PDB entry 7UOE | electron microscopy, 2.67 A resolution | chains B and C of the 6 polymer chains in the assembly

Chain B:
Molecule: Non-structural protein 8
Organism: Severe acute respiratory syndrome coronavirus 2
UniProt: P0DTD1 (R1AB_SARS2); residues 1-198 here correspond to UniProt positions 3943-4140 (UniProt number = residue number + 3942)
Sequence (198 residues; row label = number of the first residue in the row):
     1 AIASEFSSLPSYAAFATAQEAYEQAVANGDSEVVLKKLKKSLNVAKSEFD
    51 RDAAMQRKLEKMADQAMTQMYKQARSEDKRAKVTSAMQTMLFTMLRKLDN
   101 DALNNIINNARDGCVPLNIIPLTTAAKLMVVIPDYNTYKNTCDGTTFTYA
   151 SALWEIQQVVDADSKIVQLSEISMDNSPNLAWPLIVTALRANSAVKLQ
Not modelled in the structure: 1-5, 194-198
UniProt features mapped onto this chain:
  - site: Gln198 (Cleavage)

Chain C:
Molecule: Non-structural protein 7
Organism: Severe acute respiratory syndrome coronavirus 2
UniProt: P0DTD1 (R1AB_SARS2); residues 1-83 here correspond to UniProt positions 3860-3942 (UniProt number = residue number + 3859)
Sequence (92 residues; row label = number of the first residue in the row; numbers below 1 keep their minus sign (Val-8 is residue -8)):
    -8 VACTKEVHMSKMSDVKCTSVVLLSVLQQLRVESSSKLWAQCVQLHNDILL
    42 AKDTTEAFEKMVSLLSVLLSMQGAVDINKLCEEMLDNRATLQ
Not modelled in the structure: -8 to 0, 74-83
Construct notes: expression tag (-8 to 0)
UniProt features mapped onto this chain:
  - site: Gln83 (Cleavage)

How chain B and chain C interact:
Pairs across the interface (9; chain B residue first):
  Ala162(B) with Ser26(C)
  Asp163(B) with Ser24(C); Ser25(C); Ser26(C), hydrogen bond (side chain-backbone)
  Pro178(B) with Lys27(C)
  Asn179(B) with Lys27(C)
  Leu180(B) with Lys27(C)
  Ala181(B) with Lys27(C)
  Trp182(B) with Ser26(C)

Overview:
7 residues of chain B face 4 of chain C across their interface; the contacts include 1 hydrogen bond. Its one
hydrogen-bonded contact is Asp163(B)-Ser26(C).
Here chain B is Non-structural protein 8 and chain C is Non-structural protein 7, both from Severe acute
respiratory syndrome coronavirus 2. Entry 7UOE (SARS-CoV-2 replication-transcription complex bound to CTP, in
a pre-catalytic state) was determined by electron microscopy (same publication as 7UO4, 7UO7 and 7UO9).
